PDB entry 9G29 | electron microscopy, 3.30 A resolution | chains B and N of the 17 polymer chains in the assembly

# Chain B
Protein: DNA-directed RNA polymerase I subunit RPA135
Organism: Saccharomyces cerevisiae
Notes: EC 2.7.7.6
UniProt: P22138 (RPA2_YEAST); numbering as in UniProt (aligned over 1-1203)
Sequence (1203 residues; numbered 1 to 1203; the number before each row is that of its first residue):
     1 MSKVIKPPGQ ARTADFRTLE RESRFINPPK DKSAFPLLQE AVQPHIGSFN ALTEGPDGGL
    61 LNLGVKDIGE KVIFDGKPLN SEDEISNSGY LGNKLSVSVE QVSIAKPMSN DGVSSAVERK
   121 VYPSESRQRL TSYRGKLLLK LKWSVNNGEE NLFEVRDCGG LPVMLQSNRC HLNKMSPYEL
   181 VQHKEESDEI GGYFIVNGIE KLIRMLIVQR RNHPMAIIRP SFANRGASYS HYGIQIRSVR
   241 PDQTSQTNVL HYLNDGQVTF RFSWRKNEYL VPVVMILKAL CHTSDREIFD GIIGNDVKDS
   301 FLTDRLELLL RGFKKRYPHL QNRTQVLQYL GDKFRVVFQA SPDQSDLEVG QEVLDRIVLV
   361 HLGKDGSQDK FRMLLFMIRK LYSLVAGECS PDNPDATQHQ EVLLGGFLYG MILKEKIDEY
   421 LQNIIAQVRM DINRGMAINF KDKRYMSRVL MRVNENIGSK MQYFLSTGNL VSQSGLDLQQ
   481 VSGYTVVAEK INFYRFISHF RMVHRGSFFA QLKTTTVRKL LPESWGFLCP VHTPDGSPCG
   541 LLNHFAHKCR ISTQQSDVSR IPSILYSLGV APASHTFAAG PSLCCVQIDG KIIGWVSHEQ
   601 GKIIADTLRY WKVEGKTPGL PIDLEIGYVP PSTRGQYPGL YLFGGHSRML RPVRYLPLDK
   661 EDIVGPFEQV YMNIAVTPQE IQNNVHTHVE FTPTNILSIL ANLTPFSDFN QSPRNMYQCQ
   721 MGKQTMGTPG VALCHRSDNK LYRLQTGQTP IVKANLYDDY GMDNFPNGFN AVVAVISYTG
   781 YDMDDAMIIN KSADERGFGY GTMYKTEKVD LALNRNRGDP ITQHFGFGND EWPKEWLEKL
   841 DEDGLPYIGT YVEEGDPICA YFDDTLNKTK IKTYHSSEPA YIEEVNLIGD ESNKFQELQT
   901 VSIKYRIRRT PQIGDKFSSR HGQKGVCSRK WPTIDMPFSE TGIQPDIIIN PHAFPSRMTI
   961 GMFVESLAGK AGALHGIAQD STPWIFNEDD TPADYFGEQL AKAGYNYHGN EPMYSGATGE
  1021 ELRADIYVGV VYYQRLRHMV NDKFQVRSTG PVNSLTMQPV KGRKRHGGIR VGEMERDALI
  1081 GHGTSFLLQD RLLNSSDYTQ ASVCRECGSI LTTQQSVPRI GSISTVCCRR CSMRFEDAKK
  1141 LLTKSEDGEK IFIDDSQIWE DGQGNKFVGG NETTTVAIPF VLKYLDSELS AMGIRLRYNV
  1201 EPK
Not modelled in the structure: 1-10, 79-88, 112-115, 1138-1155
Bound ions: Zn2+: Cys1104, Cys1107, Cys1128, Cys1131
Swiss-Prot annotation at these positions:
  - zinc finger: Cys1104 to Cys1131 (C4-type)
  - modified residue: Ser2 (N-acetylserine), Ser81 (Phosphoserine), Ser1156 (Phosphoserine)
  - mutagenesis: Cys1104 (C1104A: No effect; when associated with A-1107; A-1128 and A-1131), Cys1107 (C1107A: Lethal. Abolishes recruitment of RPA1 to Pol I. No effect; when associated with A-1104; A-1128 and A-1131), Cys1127 (C1127R: Responsible of suppression of RPA190-5 and RPA190-1 mutations), Cys1128 (C1128A: No effect; when associated with A-1104; A-1107 and A-1131), Cys1131 (C1131A: No effect; when associated with A-1104; A-1107 and A-1128)
Reported in the primary citation:
  - conformationally variable residues (side-chain flip): Tyr717

# Chain N
Protein: DNA-directed RNA polymerase I subunit RPA34
Organism: Saccharomyces cerevisiae
UniProt: P47006 (RPA34_YEAST); residue numbers follow UniProt; this construct covers 1-233
Sequence (233 residues; each row starts with the number of its first residue):
     1 MSKLSKDYVS DSDSDDEVIS NEFSIPDGFK KCKHLKNFPL NGDNKKKAKQ QQVWLIKFPS
    61 NVDISKLKSL PVDFESSTTM TIDKHDYKIM DDTDIESSLT QDNLSNMTLL VPSESKESLK
   121 IASTAKDNAP LQFDKVFSVS ETAKIPAIDY SKVRVPRKDV PKVEGLKLEH FATGYDAEDF
   181 HVAEEVKENK KEPKKRSHHD DEEESSEKKK KKKEKREKRE KKDKKDKKKK HRD
Not modelled in the structure: 1-23, 42-48, 73-77, 93-104, 176-233
Swiss-Prot annotation at these positions:
  - modified residue (Phosphoserine): Ser10, Ser12, Ser14, Ser60

# Interface between chain B and chain N
Contacting residue pairs - 61 pairs, chain B then chain N:
  Thr13(B) - Val160(N)
  Tyr566(B) - Lys57(N)  hydrogen bond (backbone-side chain)
  Ser567(B) - Pro59(N)
  Ser567(B) - Asn61(N)
  Ser567(B) - Ser140(N)
  Ser567(B) - Glu141(N)  hydrogen bond (backbone-backbone)
  Leu568(B) - Lys88(N)
  Leu568(B) - Ser140(N)
  Leu568(B) - Glu141(N)
  Gly569(B) - Ser140(N)
  His575(B) - Met107(N)
  Phe577(B) - Asn106(N)
  Gln600(B) - Lys88(N)  hydrogen bond
  Thr607(B) - Ala143(N)
  Tyr610(B) - Lys144(N)
  Tyr610(B) - Ile145(N)  hydrophobic
  Tyr610(B) - Pro146(N)
  Trp611(B) - Glu141(N)
  Trp611(B) - Ala143(N)
  Tyr655(B) - Ile145(N)
  Leu656(B) - Val153(N)  hydrophobic
  Pro657(B) - Pro146(N)
  Pro657(B) - Ile148(N)  hydrophobic
  Leu658(B) - Pro146(N)  hydrophobic
  Asp659(B) - Lys152(N)  salt bridge
  Pro678(B) - Val153(N)
  Pro678(B) - Val155(N)  hydrophobic
  Gln679(B) - Val155(N)
  Gln679(B) - Arg157(N)
  Ile681(B) - Tyr150(N)  hydrophobic
  Ile681(B) - Val153(N)
  Ile681(B) - Arg154(N)
  Gln682(B) - Tyr150(N)
  Gln682(B) - Arg154(N)
  Asn683(B) - Tyr150(N)
  Asn683(B) - Arg154(N)
  Asn684(B) - Tyr150(N)  hydrogen bond (backbone-side chain)
  Thr941(B) - His170(N)
  Leu974(B) - Glu169(N)
  His975(B) - Leu166(N)
  His975(B) - Glu169(N)
  Ile977(B) - Val163(N)  hydrophobic
  Ile985(B) - Arg157(N)  hydrogen bond (backbone-side chain)
  Ile985(B) - Val160(N)
  Phe986(B) - Val160(N)  hydrophobic
  Asn987(B) - Arg157(N)  hydrogen bond
  Asp990(B) - Arg157(N)
  Asp990(B) - Asp159(N)
  Asp990(B) - Val160(N)  hydrogen bond (side chain-backbone)
  Tyr995(B) - Val160(N)
  Tyr995(B) - Pro161(N)  hydrogen bond (side chain-backbone)
  Tyr995(B) - Lys162(N)
  Tyr995(B) - Val163(N)
  Gln999(B) - Val163(N)
  Lys1002(B) - Lys167(N)
  Lys1002(B) - Leu168(N)
  Ala1003(B) - Lys167(N)
  Ala1003(B) - Leu168(N)  hydrophobic
  Ala1003(B) - Glu169(N)
  Ala1003(B) - His170(N)  hydrogen bond (backbone-backbone)
  Tyr1005(B) - His170(N)
Interface residues without a listed pair, chain B (44 interface residues in all): Ala11, Arg12, Thr576, Asp606, Arg654, His686, Glu940, Glu998, Gly1004
Interface residues without a listed pair, chain N (31 interface residues in all): Pro156, Thr173

# In short
Chain B and chain N form an interface of 44 and 31 residues respectively; the contacts include 9 hydrogen
bonds and 1 salt bridge. Among the polar pairs are Asp659(B)-Lys152(N), Tyr566(B)-Lys57(N) and
Gln600(B)-Lys88(N). From UniProt: 5 mutagenesis sites on chain B. The paper reports conformational variability
at Tyr717(B).
Chain B is DNA-directed RNA polymerase I subunit RPA135 and chain N is DNA-directed RNA polymerase I subunit
RPA34, both from Saccharomyces cerevisiae; the structure, Yeast RNA polymerase I elongation complex stalled by
an apurinic site with the C-terminal of A12 ..., was determined by electron microscopy together with 9G1V,
9G1X, 9G23, 9G24, 9G26, 9G27, 9G2B and 9G2C from the same study.
